1Q3V - chains X and B of the 10 polymer chains in the assembly; structure by X-ray diffraction, 2.91 A resolution.

# Chain X
Molecule: loxP DNA
Sequence (21 nucleotides; row label = number of the first residue in the row):
   116 TGTATGCTATACGAAGTTATC

# Chain B
Name: Cre recombinase
Source organism: Enterobacteria phage P1
UniProt: P06956 (RECR_BPP1); numbering as in UniProt (aligned over 1-343)
Sequence (347 residues; each row starts with the number of its first residue; numbers below 1 keep their minus sign (Phe-3 is residue -3)):
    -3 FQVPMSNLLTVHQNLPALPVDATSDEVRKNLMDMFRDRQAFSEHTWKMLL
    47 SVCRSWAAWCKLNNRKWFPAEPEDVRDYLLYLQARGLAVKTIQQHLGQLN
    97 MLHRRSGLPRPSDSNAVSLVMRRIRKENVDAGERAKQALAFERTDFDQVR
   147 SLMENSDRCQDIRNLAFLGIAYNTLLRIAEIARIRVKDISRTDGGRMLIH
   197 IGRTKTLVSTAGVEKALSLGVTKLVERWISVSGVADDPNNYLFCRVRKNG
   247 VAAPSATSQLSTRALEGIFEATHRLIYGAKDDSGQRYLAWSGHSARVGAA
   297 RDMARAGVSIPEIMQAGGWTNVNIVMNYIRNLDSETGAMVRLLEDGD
Unresolved in the structure: -3 to 19, 342-343
Differences from the reference sequence: cloning artifact (-3 to 0)
What the authors report for this chain:
  - catalytic residues: His289, Tyr324
  - binding site for loxP DNA: Lys201, Trp315
  - binding site for loxP DNA: His289, Tyr324
  - catalytic residues: Lys201 (citing earlier work)

# Chain X / chain B interface
Residue-residue contacts (13):
  DT116(X) - Arg173(B)  hydrogen bond to the phosphate
  DT116(X) - Lys201(B)  sugar contact
  DT116(X) - Thr202(B)  phosphate contact
  DT116(X) - Trp315(B)  phosphate contact
  DT116(X) - Ile320(B)  sugar contact
  DG117(X) - Trp315(B)  phosphate contact
  DG117(X) - Thr316(B)  hydrogen bond to the phosphate
  DG117(X) - Asn317(B)  hydrogen bond to the phosphate
  DG117(X) - Ile320(B)  phosphate contact
  DT118(X) - Asn317(B)  base contact
  DT118(X) - Asn319(B)  base contact
  DC122(X) - Arg118(B)  sugar contact
  DT123(X) - Lys122(B)  salt bridge to the phosphate

# Overview
5 residues of chain X face 10 of chain B across their interface, with 3 hydrogen bonds and 1 salt bridge.
Polar contacts include DT116(X)-Arg173(B), DG117(X)-Thr316(B) and DG117(X)-Asn317(B). The paper reports
catalytic residues His289(B), Tyr324(B) and Lys201(B); a binding site for loxP DNA at Lys201(B), Trp315(B) and
His289(B) among others.
Here chain X is loxP DNA and chain B is Cre recombinase (Enterobacteria phage P1). Entry 1Q3V (Crystal
structure of a wild-type Cre recombinase-loxP synapse: phosphotyrosine covalent intermediate) was determined
by X-ray diffraction together with 1NZB, 1OUQ and 1Q3U from the same study.
